3UYV - chain A; structure by X-ray diffraction, 2.43 A resolution.

# Chain A
Molecule: Antifreeze protein
Reference sequence: C7F6X3 (C7F6X3_9BASI); residue numbers follow UniProt; this construct covers 21-261
Chain sequence (241 residues; each row starts with the number of its first residue):
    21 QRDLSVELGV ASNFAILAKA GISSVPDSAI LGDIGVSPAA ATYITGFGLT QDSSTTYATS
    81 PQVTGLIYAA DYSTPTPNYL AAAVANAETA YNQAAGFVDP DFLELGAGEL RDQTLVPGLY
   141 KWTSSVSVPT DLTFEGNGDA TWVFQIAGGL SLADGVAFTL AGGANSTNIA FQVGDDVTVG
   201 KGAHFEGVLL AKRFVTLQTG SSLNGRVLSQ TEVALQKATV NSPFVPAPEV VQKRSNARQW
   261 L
Disordered / not traced: 74, 253-261
Glycans and other covalent adducts: N-acetylglucosamine (NAG) linked to N185
Reported in the primary citation:
  - post-translational modification sites: N185
  - binding site for N-acetylglucosamine: N185, T187, F244
  - conformationally variable residues (side-chain flip): F244
  - mutagenesis - N185A, N185Q: decreased localization

# Overview
N-acetylglucosamine is covalently linked to N185. The paper reports a binding site for N-acetylglucosamine at
N185, T187 and F244; N185A and N185Q reduce localization.
Chain A is Antifreeze protein; the structure, Crystal structure of a glycosylated ice-binding protein (LeIBP)
from Arctic yeast, was determined by X-ray diffraction together with 3UYU from the same study.
